9C9O - chain A; structure by X-ray diffraction, 2.02 A resolution.

[Chain A]
Protein: Polyketide synthase Pks13
Organism: Mycobacterium tuberculosis (strain ATCC 25618 / H37Rv)
Notes: EC 2.3.1.-
Reference sequence: I6X8D2 (PKS13_MYCTU); residue numbers follow UniProt; this construct covers 576-1063
Amino-acid sequence (512 residues; each row starts with the number of its first residue):
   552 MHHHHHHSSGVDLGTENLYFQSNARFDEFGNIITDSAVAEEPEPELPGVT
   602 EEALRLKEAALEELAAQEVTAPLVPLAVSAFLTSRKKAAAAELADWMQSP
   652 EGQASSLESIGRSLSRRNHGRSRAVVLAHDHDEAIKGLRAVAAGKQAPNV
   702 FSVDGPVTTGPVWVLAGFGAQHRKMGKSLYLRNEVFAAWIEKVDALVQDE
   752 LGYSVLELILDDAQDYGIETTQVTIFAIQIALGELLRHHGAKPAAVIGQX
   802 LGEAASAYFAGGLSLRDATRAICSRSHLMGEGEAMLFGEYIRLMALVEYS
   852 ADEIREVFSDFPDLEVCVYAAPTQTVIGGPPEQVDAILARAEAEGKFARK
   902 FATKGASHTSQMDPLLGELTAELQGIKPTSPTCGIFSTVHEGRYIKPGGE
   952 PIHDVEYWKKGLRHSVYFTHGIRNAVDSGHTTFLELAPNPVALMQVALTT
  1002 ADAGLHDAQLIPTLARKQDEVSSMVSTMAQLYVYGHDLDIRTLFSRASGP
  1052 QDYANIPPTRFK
Not modelled in the structure: 552-595
Differences from the reference sequence: initiating methionine (552); expression tag (553-575); conflict A1ATO_801 (Ser in I6X8D2)
Modified positions: A1ATO ((3S)-3-aminoazetidin-2-one) at position 801
Residues lining bound ligands: A1AVL (4-({2,6-difluoro-4-[3-(methanesulfonamido)-1H-1,2,4-triazol-1-yl]phenyl}methoxy)phenyl hydrogen sulfate): Phe-719, Gln-800, A1ATO_801, Arg-826, Met-845, Leu-847, Val-869, Ala-871, Gln-875, Val-877, Phe-898, Arg-900, Phe-902, Ser-908, His-909, Val-967, Val-992, Gln-996

[In short]
Bound to chain A: compound A1AVL.
Chain A is Polyketide synthase Pks13 (Mycobacterium tuberculosis (strain ATCC 25618 / H37Rv)); the structure,
M. tuberculosis PKS13 acyltransferase (AT) domain in complex with SuFEx inhibitor CMX410 - reaction product,
was determined by X-ray diffraction (same publication as 9C1C, 9C1D, 9C0P, 9C1V and 9C2R).
